9BUO - chains A and D of the 8 polymer chains in the assembly; structure by electron microscopy, 3.68 A resolution.

[Chain A]
Name: Light-independent protochlorophyllide reductase subunit N
From: Cereibacter sphaeroides
Notes: EC 1.3.7.7
Reference sequence: B9KK24 (BCHN_CERSK); residue numbers follow UniProt; this construct covers 1-428
Chain sequence (428 residues; numbered 1 to 428; the number before each row is that of its first residue):
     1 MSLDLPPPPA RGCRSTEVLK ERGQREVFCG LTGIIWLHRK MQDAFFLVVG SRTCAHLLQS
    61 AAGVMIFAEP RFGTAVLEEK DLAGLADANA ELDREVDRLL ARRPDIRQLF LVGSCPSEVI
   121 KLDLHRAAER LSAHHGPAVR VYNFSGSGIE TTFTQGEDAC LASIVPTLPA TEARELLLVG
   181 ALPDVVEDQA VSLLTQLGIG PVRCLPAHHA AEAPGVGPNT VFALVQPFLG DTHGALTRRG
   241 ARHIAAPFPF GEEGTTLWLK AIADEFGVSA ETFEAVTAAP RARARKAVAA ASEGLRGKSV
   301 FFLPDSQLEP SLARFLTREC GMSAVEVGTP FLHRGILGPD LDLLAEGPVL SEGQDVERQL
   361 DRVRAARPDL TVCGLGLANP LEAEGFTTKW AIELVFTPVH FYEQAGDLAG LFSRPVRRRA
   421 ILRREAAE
Disordered / not traced: 1-18, 419-428
Residues lining bound ligands:
  - Protochlorophyllide (PMR): Phe28, Thr32, Ile35, Trp36, Leu57, Ser60, Ala61, Gly63, Phe153, Leu375, Trp390, Ile392, Glu393, Val395, Phe396
  - 4Fe-4S cluster (SF4): Cys29, Leu31, Thr53, Cys54, Leu57, Cys115, Pro116, Gly146, Ser147, Gly148
UniProt features mapped onto this chain:
  - binding site ([4Fe-4S] cluster): Cys29, Cys54, Cys115

[Chain D]
Name: Light-independent protochlorophyllide reductase subunit B
From: Cereibacter sphaeroides
Notes: EC 1.3.7.7
Reference sequence: Q9Z5D9 (BCHB_CERS4); residue numbers follow UniProt; this construct covers 1-534
Chain sequence (534 residues; numbered 1 to 534; the number before each row is that of its first residue):
     1 MKLTLWTYEG PPHVGAMRVA TGMTGMHYVL HAPQGDTYAD LLFTMIERRG KRPPVSYTTF
    61 QARDLGSDTA ELFQSACRDA YERFQPQAIM VGSSCTAELI QDDTGGLADA LSLPVPVVHL
   121 ELPSYQRKEN FGADESFLQI CRKLARPMER TEKVSCNLLG PTALGFRHRD DILEVTRLLE
   181 GMGIAVNAVA PMGASPADIA RLGAAHFNVL LYPETGESAA RWAEKTLKQP YTKTVPIGVG
   241 ATRDFVAEVA ALAGVAPVAD DSRLRQPWWS ASVDSTYLTG KRVFLFGDAT HVIAAARVAR
   301 DEMGFEVVGM GCYNREFARP MRAAAKGYGL EALVTDDYLE VEEAIQALAP ELILGTQMER
   361 HIAKRLGIPC AVISAPVHVQ DFPARYSPQM GFEGANVLFD TWIHPLTMGL EEHLLTMFRE
   421 DFEFHDEAGP SHHGGKAVPA SAPRADEAAE ALPLTGAETA EGGSIPPEAV PPAEAAAVPA
   481 GEIVWLTDAE RELKKIPFFV RGKARRNTEK FAAEKGLTRI SLETLYEAKA HYAR
Disordered / not traced: 432-534
Metal / ion sites: Cu ion near Met408 (its only coordinating residue here)
Residues lining bound ligands:
  - Protochlorophyllide (PMR): Leu41, Leu42, Met45, Ile46, Val379
  - 4Fe-4S cluster (SF4): Pro33, Gln34, Gly35, Asp36, Cys95, Thr96
UniProt features mapped onto this chain:
  - active site: Asp274 (Proton donor)
  - binding site ([4Fe-4S] cluster): Asp36
  - binding site (substrate): Gly409, Leu410
Reported in the primary citation:
  - mutagenesis - H404A/M408A: abolished catalytic activity
  - mutagenesis - H404A/M408A: abolished binding to Cu ion

[How chain A and chain D interact]
Contacting residue pairs (38; chain A residue first):
  Arg39(A) - Met417(D)  hydrogen bond (side chain-backbone)
  Arg39(A) - Phe418(D)
  Arg39(A) - Arg419(D)
  Val64(A) - Leu415(D)  hydrophobic
  Val64(A) - Phe418(D)
  Met65(A) - Phe418(D)  hydrophobic
  Ala68(A) - Glu420(D)
  Glu69(A) - Arg419(D)
  Glu69(A) - Glu420(D)
  Arg71(A) - Arg419(D)
  Asp184(A) - His425(D)  salt bridge
  Glu187(A) - Glu427(D)
  Asp188(A) - Glu427(D)
  Val191(A) - Gly429(D)
  Val191(A) - Pro430(D)  hydrophobic
  Val202(A) - Gly429(D)
  Val202(A) - Pro430(D)
  Cys204(A) - Glu427(D)  hydrogen bond
  His208(A) - Glu427(D)  salt bridge
  His209(A) - Asp426(D)  salt bridge
  Glu212(A) - Ala428(D)
  Glu212(A) - Gly429(D)  hydrogen bond (side chain-backbone)
  Ala378(A) - Val273(D)  hydrophobic
  Asn379(A) - Trp268(D)
  Asn379(A) - Ser272(D)
  Asn379(A) - Val273(D)
  Glu382(A) - Ala271(D)
  Glu382(A) - Val273(D)
  Ala383(A) - Trp268(D)  hydrophobic
  Thr388(A) - Val273(D)
  Trp390(A) - Val273(D)
  Trp390(A) - Thr276(D)
  Arg414(A) - Thr276(D)
  Arg414(A) - Thr279(D)
  Val416(A) - Thr279(D)
  Arg417(A) - Asp301(D)
  Arg418(A) - Asp301(D)
  Arg418(A) - Glu302(D)
Interface residues without a listed pair, chain A (29 interface residues in all): Gln42, Thr195, Gly200, Phe396
Interface residues without a listed pair, chain D (24 interface residues in all): Ser270, Gly304, Glu411, Leu414, Glu423

[In short]
29 residues of chain A face 24 of chain D across their interface; the contacts include 3 hydrogen bonds and 3
salt bridges. Polar pairs include Asp184(A)-His425(D), His208(A)-Glu427(D) and His209(A)-Asp426(D). The paper
reports that H404A/M408A of chain D abolish catalytic activity; H404A/M408A of chain D abolish binding to Cu
ion.
Chain A is Light-independent protochlorophyllide reductase subunit N and chain D is Light-independent
protochlorophyllide reductase subunit B, both from Cereibacter sphaeroides; the structure, CryoEM structure of
DPOR in the presence of ADP-AlF3, was determined by electron microscopy together with 9E7H, 9EFU, 8VQH, 8VQI
and 8VQJ from the same study.
